PDB entry 7S0T | electron microscopy, 3.05 A resolution | chains E and F of the 7 polymer chains in the assembly

== Chain E ==
Name: DNA polymerase zeta processivity subunit
Organism: Saccharomyces cerevisiae
UniProtKB: P38927 (REV7_YEAST); residue numbers follow UniProt; this construct covers 1-245
Sequence (245 residues; row label = number of the first residue in the row):
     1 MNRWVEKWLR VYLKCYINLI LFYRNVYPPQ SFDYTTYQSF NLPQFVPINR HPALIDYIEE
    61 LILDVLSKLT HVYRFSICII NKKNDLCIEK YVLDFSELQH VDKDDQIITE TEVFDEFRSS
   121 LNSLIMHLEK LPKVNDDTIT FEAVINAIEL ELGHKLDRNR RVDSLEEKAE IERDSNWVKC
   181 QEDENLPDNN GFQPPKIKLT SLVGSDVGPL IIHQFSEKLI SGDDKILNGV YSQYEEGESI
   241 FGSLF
Disordered / not traced: 1, 104-106, 184-194, 220-245

== Chain F ==
Name: DNA polymerase delta small subunit
Organism: Saccharomyces cerevisiae
UniProtKB: A0A6A5PTG9 (A0A6A5PTG9_YEASX); residue numbers follow UniProt; this construct covers 1-487
Sequence (494 residues; each row starts with the number of its first residue; numbers below 1 keep their minus sign (Gly-6 is residue -6)):
    -6 GPGGDLHMDA LLTKFNEDRS LQDENLSQPR TRVRIVDDNL YNKSNPFQLC YKKRDYGSQY
    54 YHIYQYRLKT FRERVLKECD KRWDAGFTLN GQLVLKKDKV LDIQGNQPCW CVGSIYCEMK
   114 YKPNVLDEVI NDTYGAPDLT KSYTDKEGGS DEIMLEDESG RVLLVGDFIR STPFITGVVV
   174 GILGMEAEAG TFQVLDICYP TPLPQNPFPA PIATCPTRGK IALVSGLNLN NTSPDRLLRL
   234 EILREFLMGR INNKIDDISL IGRLLICGNS VDFDIKSVNK DELMISLTEF SKFLHNILPS
   294 ISVDIMPGTN DPSDKSLPQQ PFHKSLFDKS LESYFNGSNK EILNLVTNPY EFSYNGVDVL
   354 AVSGKNINDI CKYVIPSNDN GESENKVEEG ESNDFKDDIE HRLDLMECTM KWQNIAPTAP
   414 DTLWCYPYTD KDPFVLDKWP HVYIVANQPY FGTRVVEIGG KNIKIISVPE FSSTGMIILL
   474 DLETLEAETV KIDI
Disordered / not traced: -6 to -3, 48-50, 141-142, 205-209, 374-387
Construct notes: expression tag (-6 to 0)

== How chain E and chain F interact ==
Contacting residue pairs (10; chain E residue first):
  Tyr34(E) - Thr225(F)
  Thr35(E) - Asn224(F)  hydrogen bond (side chain-backbone)
  Thr36(E) - Asn224(F)  hydrogen bond (backbone-backbone)
  Tyr37(E) - Asn224(F)
  Tyr37(E) - Asn272(F)  hydrogen bond
  Tyr37(E) - Asp274(F)  hydrogen bond
  Tyr37(E) - Glu275(F)
  Asn41(E) - Ile278(F)
  Phe45(E) - Asn224(F)
  Phe45(E) - Pro227(F)  hydrophobic
Other interface residues (no listed pair), chain F (10 interface residues in all): Asn223, Ser226, Leu230

== Overview ==
6 residues of chain E and 10 residues of chain F are in contact, with 4 hydrogen bonds. Polar pairs include
Thr35(E)-Asn224(F), Tyr37(E)-Asn272(F) and Tyr37(E)-Asp274(F).
Chain E is DNA polymerase zeta processivity subunit and chain F is DNA polymerase delta small subunit, both
from Saccharomyces cerevisiae; the structure, Structure of DNA polymerase zeta with mismatched DNA, was
determined by electron microscopy.
